6FVT - chains K and L of the 47 polymer chains in the assembly; structure by electron microscopy, 4.10 A resolution (low resolution: residue-level contacts below are approximate; hydrogen-bond / salt-bridge calls are withheld).

# Chain K
Molecule: 26S proteasome regulatory subunit 6B homolog
From: Saccharomyces cerevisiae (strain ATCC 204508 / S288c)
UniProtKB: P33298 (PRS6B_YEAST); residue numbers follow UniProt; this construct covers 35-428
Amino-acid sequence (394 residues; row label = number of the first residue in the row):
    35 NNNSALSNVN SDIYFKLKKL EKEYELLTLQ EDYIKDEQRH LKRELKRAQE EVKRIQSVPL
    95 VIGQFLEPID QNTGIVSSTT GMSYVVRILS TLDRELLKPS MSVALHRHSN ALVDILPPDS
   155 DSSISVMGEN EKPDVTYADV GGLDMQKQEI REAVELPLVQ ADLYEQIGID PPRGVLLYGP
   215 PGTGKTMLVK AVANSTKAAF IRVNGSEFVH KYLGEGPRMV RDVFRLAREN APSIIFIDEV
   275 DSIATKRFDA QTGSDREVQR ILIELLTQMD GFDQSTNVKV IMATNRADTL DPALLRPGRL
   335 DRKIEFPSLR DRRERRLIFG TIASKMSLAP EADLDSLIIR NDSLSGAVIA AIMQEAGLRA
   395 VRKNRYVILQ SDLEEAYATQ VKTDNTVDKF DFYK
Metal / ion sites: Mg2+: E273 (together with ATP)
Small-molecule neighbours: ATP (adenosine-5'-triphosphate): D173, V174, G175, G176, P214, P215, G216, T217, G218, K219, T220, M221, E273, N319, I352, I356, G380, A381, A384
Curated features (UniProtKB/Swiss-Prot):
  - binding site (ATP): G213 to T220
  - cross-link: K280 (Glycyl lysine isopeptide (Lys-Gly) (interchain with G-Cter in ubiquitin))

# Chain L
Molecule: 26S proteasome subunit RPT4
From: Saccharomyces cerevisiae (strain ATCC 204508 / S288c)
UniProtKB: P53549 (PRS10_YEAST); residue numbers follow UniProt; this construct covers 49-436
Amino-acid sequence (388 residues; row label = number of the first residue in the row):
    49 EQEAHNKALN QFKRKLLEHR RYDDQLKQRR QNIRDLEKLY DKTENDIKAL QSIGQLIGEV
   109 MKELSEEKYI VKASSGPRYI VGVRNSVDRS KLKKGVRVTL DITTLTIMRI LPRETDPLVY
   169 NMTSFEQGEI TFDGIGGLTE QIRELREVIE LPLKNPEIFQ RVGIKPPKGV LLYGPPGTGK
   229 TLLAKAVAAT IGANFIFSPA SGIVDKYIGE SARIIREMFA YAKEHEPCII FMDEVDAIGG
   289 RRFSEGTSAD REIQRTLMEL LTQMDGFDNL GQTKIIMATN RPDTLDPALL RPGRLDRKVE
   349 IPLPNEAGRL EIFKIHTAKV KKTGEFDFEA AVKMSDGFNG ADIRNCATEA GFFAIRDDRD
   409 HINPDDLMKA VRKVAEVKKL EGTIEYQK
Metal / ion sites: Mg2+: T229, D281
Small-molecule neighbours:
  - ATP (adenosine-5'-triphosphate), molecule 1: G182, I183, G184, L186, P224, G225, T226, G227, K228, T229, L230, E282, N328, I360, H364, G388, A389, R392
  - ATP, molecule 2: A336, R339, R342
Curated features (UniProtKB/Swiss-Prot):
  - binding site (ATP): G222 to T229

# Chain K / chain L interface
Residue-residue contacts - 105 pairs, chain K then chain L:
  Q90(K) - K116(L)
  V92(K) - V129(L)
  V92(K) - G130(L)
  P93(K) - I128(L)
  P93(K) - T152(L)
  P93(K) - L153(L)
  L94(K) - Y127(L)
  L94(K) - I128(L)
  V95(K) - R126(L)
  I96(K) - I118(L)
  I96(K) - R126(L)
  Q98(K) - R126(L)
  T113(K) - P125(L)
  T113(K) - R126(L)
  A138(K) - I128(L)
  R141(K) - Y127(L)
  R141(K) - L153(L)
  L150(K) - L112(L)
  L150(K) - I128(L)
  P151(K) - L112(L)
  D153(K) - K110(L)
  S154(K) - K110(L)
  S154(K) - L112(L)
  S154(K) - I118(L)
  D155(K) - M109(L)
  D155(K) - R126(L)
  S156(K) - M109(L)
  S157(K) - M109(L)
  S157(K) - K142(L)
  I158(K) - K142(L)
  S159(K) - K142(L)
  M161(K) - F315(L)
  P167(K) - F315(L)
  P215(K) - R339(L)
  G216(K) - R339(L)
  T220(K) - F315(L)
  K224(K) - G314(L)
  K224(K) - F315(L)
  F234(K) - F315(L)
  R236(K) - F315(L)
  N238(K) - R264(L)
  N238(K) - T310(L)
  S240(K) - R264(L)
  S240(K) - E307(L)
  E241(K) - R264(L)
  H244(K) - I256(L)
  K245(K) - I256(L)
  K245(K) - E258(L)
  Y246(K) - S123(L)
  E249(K) - K120(L)
  M253(K) - K120(L)
  M253(K) - R126(L)
  D256(K) - R126(L)
  D272(K) - T310(L)
  E273(K) - M306(L)
  E273(K) - T310(L)
  D275(K) - Q302(L)
  S276(K) - Q302(L)
  S276(K) - R303(L)
  S276(K) - M306(L)
  T279(K) - R299(L)
  R281(K) - G294(L)
  R281(K) - R299(L)
  D283(K) - T295(L)
  D283(K) - S296(L)
  D283(K) - R299(L)
  T286(K) - S296(L)
  S288(K) - I256(L)
  S288(K) - R303(L)
  D289(K) - S296(L)
  D289(K) - R299(L)
  D289(K) - R303(L)
  V292(K) - R303(L)
  N319(K) - A336(L)
  R320(K) - R290(L)
  R320(K) - D334(L)
  D322(K) - R290(L)
  T323(K) - R290(L)
  T323(K) - S292(L)
  M360(K) - V210(L)
  M360(K) - G211(L)
  M360(K) - I212(L)
  S361(K) - V210(L)
  A381(K) - P340(L)
  V382(K) - P340(L)
  A384(K) - K213(L)
  Q388(K) - I212(L)
  Q388(K) - K213(L)
  Q388(K) - P214(L)
  Q388(K) - P215(L)
  Q388(K) - D344(L)
  E389(K) - R345(L)
  L392(K) - E195(L)
  L392(K) - R345(L)
  V395(K) - E195(L)
  V395(K) - I206(L)
  R396(K) - E195(L)
  Y400(K) - R209(L)
  Q414(K) - D344(L)
  Q414(K) - K346(L)
  K416(K) - Y221(L)
  K416(K) - K436(L)
  T417(K) - K436(L)
  D418(K) - K436(L)
  N419(K) - K436(L)
Interface residues without a listed pair, chain K (83 interface residues in all): T114, A227, G239, V243, L247, F270, K280, G287, A321, K359, A385, M387, G391, R399, I402, T413
Interface residues without a listed pair, chain L (58 interface residues in all): G124, L199, F207, R261, E300, L305, P335, G341

# Summary
83 residues of chain K and 58 residues of chain L are in contact. One ATP molecule is bound between chain K
and chain L. Ligands of chain L: ATP. From UniProt: 8 ATP-binding residues on chain K; 8 ATP-binding residues
on chain L.
Chain K is 26S proteasome regulatory subunit 6B homolog and chain L is 26S proteasome subunit RPT4, both from
Saccharomyces cerevisiae (strain ATCC 204508 / S288c); the structure, 26S proteasome, s1 state, was determined
by electron microscopy together with 6FVW, 6FVU, 6FVV, 6FVX and 6FVY from the same study.
